PDB entry 4OCF | X-ray diffraction, 1.98 A resolution | chain A

== Chain A ==
Name: Thiol:disulfide interchange protein
Organism: Proteus mirabilis
UniProtKB: B4EZ68 (B4EZ68_PROMH); residues 2-188 here correspond to UniProt positions 21-207 (UniProt number = residue number + 19)
Chain sequence (190 residues; numbered -1 to 188; the number before each row is that of its first residue; numbers below 1 keep their minus sign (Ser-1 is residue -1)):
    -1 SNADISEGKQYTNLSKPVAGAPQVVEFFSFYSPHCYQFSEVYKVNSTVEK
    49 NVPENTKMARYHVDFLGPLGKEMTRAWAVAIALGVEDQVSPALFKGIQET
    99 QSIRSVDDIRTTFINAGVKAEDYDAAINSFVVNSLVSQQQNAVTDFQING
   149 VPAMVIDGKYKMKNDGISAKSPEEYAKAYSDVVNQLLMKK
Unresolved in the structure: -1 to 0, 188
Differences from the reference sequence: expression tag (-1 to 1); engineered mutation Ser30 (Cys49 in B4EZ68)
What the authors report for this chain:
  - contacts within the chain: Ser30-Cys33

== Summary ==
The paper reports contacts within the chain involving Ser30 and Cys33.
Chain A is Thiol:disulfide interchange protein (Proteus mirabilis); the structure, Crystal structure of the
disulfide oxidoreductase DsbA (S30XXC33) active site mutant from Proteus mirabilis, was determined by X-ray
diffraction together with 4OCE and 4OD7 from the same study.
